Entry 8I4T (electron microscopy, 5.20 A resolution (low resolution: residue-level contacts below are approximate; hydrogen-bond / salt-bridge calls are withheld)); this record covers chains A and C of the 24 polymer chains in the assembly.

[Chain A (and C)]
Protein: Envelopment polyprotein
From: Severe fever with thrombocytopenia syndrome virus
Notes: chain C of this document is another copy of the same molecule, construct and numbering; everything in this record applies to it too
UniProt: A0A4D6J0G9 (A0A4D6J0G9_SFTS); residue numbers follow UniProt; this construct covers 1-560
Amino-acid sequence (560 residues; numbered 1 to 560; the number before each row is that of its first residue):
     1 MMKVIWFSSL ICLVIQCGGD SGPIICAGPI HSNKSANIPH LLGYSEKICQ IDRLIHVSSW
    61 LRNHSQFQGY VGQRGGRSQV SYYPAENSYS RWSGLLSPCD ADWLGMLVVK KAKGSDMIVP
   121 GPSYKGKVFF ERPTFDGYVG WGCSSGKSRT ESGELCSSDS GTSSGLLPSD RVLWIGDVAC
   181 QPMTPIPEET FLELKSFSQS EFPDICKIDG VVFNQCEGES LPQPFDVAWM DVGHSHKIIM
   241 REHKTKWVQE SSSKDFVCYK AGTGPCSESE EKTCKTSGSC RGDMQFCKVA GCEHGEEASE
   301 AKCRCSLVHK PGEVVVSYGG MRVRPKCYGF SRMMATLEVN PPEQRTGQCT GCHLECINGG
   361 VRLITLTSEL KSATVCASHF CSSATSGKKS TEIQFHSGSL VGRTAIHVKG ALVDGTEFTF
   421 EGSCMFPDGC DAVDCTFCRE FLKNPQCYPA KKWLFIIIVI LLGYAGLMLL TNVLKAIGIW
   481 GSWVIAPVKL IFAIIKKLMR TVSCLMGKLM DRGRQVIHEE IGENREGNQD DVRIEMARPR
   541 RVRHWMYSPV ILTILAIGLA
Not modelled in the structure: 1-20, 479-480, 522-560 (chain C: 1-20, 474-479, 522-560)
Cystine bridges: Cys143-Cys156, Cys180-Cys327, Cys206-Cys216, Cys258-Cys305, Cys266-Cys303, Cys274-Cys280, Cys287-Cys292
Covalent attachments: N-acetylglucosamine (NAG) linked to Asn33, Asn63

[How chain A and chain C interact]
Pairs across the interface (13):
  Arg281(A) - Glu154(C)
  Gln285(A) - Leu221(C)
  Lys288(A) - Leu221(C)
  Lys288(A) - Pro222(C)
  His294(A) - Gly114(C)
  His294(A) - Ser115(C)
  Arg304(A) - Glu154(C)
  Val484(A) - Gln515(C)
  Pro487(A) - His518(C)
  Val488(A) - His518(C)
  Ile491(A) - His518(C)
  Ile491(A) - Ile521(C)
  Phe492(A) - Arg514(C)
Also at the interface, not in a pair above, chain A (11 interface residues in all): Met284
Also at the interface, not in a pair above, chain C (11 interface residues in all): Lys113, Met117

[Overview]
The chain A/chain C interface involves 11 residues from each chain. N-acetylglucosamine is covalently linked
to Asn33(A) and Asn63(A).
Both chains are Envelopment polyprotein (Severe fever with thrombocytopenia syndrome virus). Entry 8I4T
(Structure of the asymmetric unit of SFTSV virion) was determined by electron microscopy (same publication as
8ILQ).
